6TYG - chains H and C of the 9 polymer chains in the assembly; structure by X-ray diffraction, 3.50 A resolution.

Chain H:
Molecule: 27-nt DNA strand
Sequence (27 nucleotides; numbered 2 to 28; the number before each row is that of its first residue):
     2 CGTGTCAGTA GCTGTCACGG ATGCAGG
Unresolved in the structure: 2, 26-28

Chain C:
Molecule: DNA-directed RNA polymerase subunit beta
Source organism: Mycobacterium tuberculosis
Notes: EC 2.7.7.6
UniProtKB: P9WGY8 (RPOB_MYCTO); residue numbers follow UniProt; this construct covers 1-1178
Amino-acid sequence (1178 residues; numbered 1 to 1178; the number before each row is that of its first residue):
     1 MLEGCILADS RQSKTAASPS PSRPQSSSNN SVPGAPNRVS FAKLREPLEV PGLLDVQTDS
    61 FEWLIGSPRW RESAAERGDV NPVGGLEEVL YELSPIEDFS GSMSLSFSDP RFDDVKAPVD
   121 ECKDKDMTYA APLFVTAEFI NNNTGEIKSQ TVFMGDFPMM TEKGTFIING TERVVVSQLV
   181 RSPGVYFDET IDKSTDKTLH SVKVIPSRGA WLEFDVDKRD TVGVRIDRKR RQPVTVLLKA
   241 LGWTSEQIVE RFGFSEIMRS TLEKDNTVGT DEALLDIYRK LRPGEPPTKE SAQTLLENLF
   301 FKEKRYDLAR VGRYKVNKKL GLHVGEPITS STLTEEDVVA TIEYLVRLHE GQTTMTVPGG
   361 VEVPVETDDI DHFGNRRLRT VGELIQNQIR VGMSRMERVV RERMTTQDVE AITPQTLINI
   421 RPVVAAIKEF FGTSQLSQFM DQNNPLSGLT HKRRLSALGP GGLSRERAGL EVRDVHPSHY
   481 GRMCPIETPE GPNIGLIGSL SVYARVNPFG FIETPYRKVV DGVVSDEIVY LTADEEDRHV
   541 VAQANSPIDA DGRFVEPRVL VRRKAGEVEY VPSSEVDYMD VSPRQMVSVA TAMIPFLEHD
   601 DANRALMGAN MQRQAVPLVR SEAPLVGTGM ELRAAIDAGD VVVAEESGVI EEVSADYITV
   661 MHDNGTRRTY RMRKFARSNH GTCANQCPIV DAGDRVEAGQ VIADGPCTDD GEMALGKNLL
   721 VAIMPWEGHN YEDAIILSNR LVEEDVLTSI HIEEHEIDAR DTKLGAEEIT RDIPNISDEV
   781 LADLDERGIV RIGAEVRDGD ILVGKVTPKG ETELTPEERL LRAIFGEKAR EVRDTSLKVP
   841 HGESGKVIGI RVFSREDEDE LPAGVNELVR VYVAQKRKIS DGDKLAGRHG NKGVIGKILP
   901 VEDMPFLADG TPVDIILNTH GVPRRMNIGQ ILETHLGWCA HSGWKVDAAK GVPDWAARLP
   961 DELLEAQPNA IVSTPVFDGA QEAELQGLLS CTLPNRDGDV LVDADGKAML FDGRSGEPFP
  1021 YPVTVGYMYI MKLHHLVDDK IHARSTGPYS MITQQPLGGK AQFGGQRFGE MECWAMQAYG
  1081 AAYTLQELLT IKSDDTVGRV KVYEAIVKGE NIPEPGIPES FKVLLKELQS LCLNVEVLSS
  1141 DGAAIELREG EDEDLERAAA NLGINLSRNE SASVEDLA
Unresolved in the structure: 1-27, 826-830, 1147-1178

Interface between chain H and chain C:
Contacting residue pairs (33):
  DT6(H) - Phe99(C)  base contact
  DC7(H) - Phe99(C)  base contact
  DA8(H) - Glu402(C)  base contact
  DG9(H) - Tyr278(C)  base contact
  DG9(H) - Arg282(C)  base contact
  DG9(H) - Glu285(C)  hydrogen bond to the base
  DT10(H) - Arg282(C)  salt bridge to the phosphate
  DA11(H) - Arg305(C)  salt bridge to the phosphate
  DG12(H) - Asp227(C)  hydrogen bond to the base
  DG12(H) - Arg228(C)  base contact
  DC13(H) - Gly209(C)  hydrogen bond to the base
  DC13(H) - Ala210(C)  base contact
  DC13(H) - Trp211(C)  stacking on the base
  DC13(H) - Asp227(C)  base contact
  DC13(H) - Arg228(C)  hydrogen bond to the sugar
  DT14(H) - Lys203(C)  phosphate contact
  DT14(H) - Trp211(C)  phosphate contact
  DT14(H) - Arg225(C)  base contact
  DT14(H) - Arg228(C)  base contact
  DT14(H) - Arg467(C)  salt bridge to the phosphate
  DG15(H) - Arg181(C)  salt bridge to the phosphate
  DG15(H) - Lys203(C)  salt bridge to the phosphate
  DG15(H) - Trp211(C)  phosphate contact
  DG15(H) - Ile370(C)  base contact
  DG15(H) - Asp371(C)  hydrogen bond to the base
  DG15(H) - Arg376(C)  hydrogen bond to the base
  DG15(H) - Gly462(C)  base contact
  DG15(H) - Leu463(C)  base contact
  DG15(H) - Arg467(C)  sugar contact
  DG15(H) - Val472(C)  base contact
  DT16(H) - Glu466(C)  base contact
  DT16(H) - Arg467(C)  salt bridge to the phosphate
  DA18(H) - Lys193(C)  salt bridge to the phosphate
Interface residues without a listed pair, chain C (28 interface residues in all): Ile205, Glu213, Arg398, Gly461, Ala468

In short:
12 residues of chain H face 28 of chain C across their interface, with 6 hydrogen bonds, 7 salt bridges and 1
aromatic stacking contact. Polar contacts include DG9(H)-Glu285(C), DG12(H)-Asp227(C) and DC13(H)-Gly209(C).
Here chain H is a 27-nt DNA strand and chain C is DNA-directed RNA polymerase subunit beta (Mycobacterium
tuberculosis). Entry 6TYG (Crystal structure of MTB sigma L transcription initiation complex with 9 nt long
RNA primer) was determined by X-ray diffraction, deposited together with 6KQD, 6KQE, 6KQF, 6KQG, 6KQH, 6KQL
and 6 further entries.
